8C5U - chains B and A of the 5 polymer chains in the assembly; structure by electron microscopy, 3.62 A resolution.

# Chain B
Name: Mitochondrial transcription factor 1
Source organism: Saccharomyces cerevisiae S288C
Notes: EC 2.1.1.-
UniProt: P14908 (MTF1_YEAST); residue numbers follow UniProt; this construct covers 2-341
Amino-acid sequence (354 residues; numbered -12 to 341; the number before each row is that of its first residue; numbers below 1 keep their minus sign (Met-12 is residue -12)):
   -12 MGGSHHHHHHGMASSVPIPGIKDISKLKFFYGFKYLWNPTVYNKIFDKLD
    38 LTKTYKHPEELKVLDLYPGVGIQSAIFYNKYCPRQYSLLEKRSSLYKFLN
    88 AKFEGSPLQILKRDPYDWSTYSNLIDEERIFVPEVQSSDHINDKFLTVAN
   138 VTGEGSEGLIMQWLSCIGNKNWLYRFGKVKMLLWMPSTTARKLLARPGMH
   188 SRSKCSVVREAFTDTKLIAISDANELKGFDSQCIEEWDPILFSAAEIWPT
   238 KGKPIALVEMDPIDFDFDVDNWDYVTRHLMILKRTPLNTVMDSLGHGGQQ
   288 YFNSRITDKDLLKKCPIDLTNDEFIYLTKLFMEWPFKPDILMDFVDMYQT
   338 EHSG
Unresolved in the structure: -12 to 1, 331-341
Construct notes: initiating methionine (-12); expression tag (-11 to 1)
Swiss-Prot annotation at these positions:
  - binding site (S-adenosyl-L-methionine): Leu23, Glu77, Asp101, Asn137
Reported in the primary citation:
  - conformationally variable residues (order/disorder transition): Asp330
  - mutagenesis - F16A/Y18A, D101A (approximately 30%), Y103A (about 100-fold): decreased catalytic activity

# Chain A
Name: DNA-directed RNA polymerase, mitochondrial
Source organism: Saccharomyces cerevisiae S288C
Notes: EC 2.7.7.6
UniProt: P13433 (RPOM_YEAST); residues 100-1351 here = UniProt positions 100-1351
Amino-acid sequence (1262 residues; numbered 90 to 1351; the number before each row is that of its first residue):
    90 GAMGSGIQRPSAVTSMTRTRDVMQLWSLLEACLQSNLMKRAFSILESLYL
   140 VPEHKQRFIEDYNMYLNSFSKNDPNFPILKMNEKLTNDLETSFKDVNYND
   190 KTLAIMIHHALNFHSTTSSMLLKPIISAYLKMSVNGIREIFSCLDILTIS
   240 DLNILMNDLKVITPSQLPNSVRPILESLTLSPTPVNNIENEEGLNKVEAE
   290 NDSKLHKASNASSDSIKKPSLDPLREVSFHGSTEVLSKDAEKLIAVDTIG
   340 MRVIRHTLLGLSLTPEQKEQISKFKFDANDNVLKMKPTKNDDNNNSINFF
   390 EIYNSLPTLEEKKAFESALNIFNQDRQKVLENRATEAARERWKHDFEEAK
   440 ARGDISIEKNLNVKLWKWYNEMLPLVKEEINHCRSLLSEKLSDKKGLNKV
   490 DTNRLGYGPYLTLIDPGKMCVITILELLKLNSTGGVIEGMRTARAVISVG
   540 KAIEMEFRSEQVLKSESQAFRDVNKKSPEFKKLVQNAKSVFRSSQIEQSK
   590 ILWPQSIRARIGSVLISMLIQVAKVSVQGVDPVTKAKVHGEAPAFAHGYQ
   640 YHNGSKLGVLKIHKTLIRQLNGERLIASVQPQLLPMLVEPKPWVNWRSGG
   690 YHYTQSTLLRTKDSPEQVAYLKAASDNGDIDRVYDGLNVLGRTPWTVNRK
   740 VFDVVSQVWNKGEGFLDIPGAQDEMVLPPAPPKNSDPSILRAWKLQVKTI
   790 ANKFSSDRSNRCDTNYKLEIARAFLGEKLYFPHNLDFRGRAYPLSPHFNH
   840 LGNDMSRGLLIFWHGKKLGPSGLKWLKIHLSNLFGFDKLPLKDRVAFTES
   890 HLQDIKDSAENPLTGDRWWTTADKPWQALATCFELNEVMKMDNPEEFISH
   940 QPVHQDGTCNGLQHYAALGGDVEGATQVNLVPSDKPQDVYAHVARLVQKR
   990 LEIAAEKGDENAKILKDKITRKVVKQTVMTNVYGVTYVGATFQIAKQLSP
  1040 IFDDRKESLDFSKYLTKHVFSAIRELFHSAHLIQDWLGESAKRISKSIRL
  1090 DVDEKSFKNGNKPDFMSSVIWTTPLGLPIVQPYREESKKQVETNLQTVFI
  1140 SDPFAVNPVNARRQKAGLPPNFIHSLDASHMLLSAAECGKQGLDFASVHD
  1190 SYWTHASDIDTMNVVLREQFIKLHEVDLVLRLKEEFDQRYKNYVKIGKLK
  1240 RSTDLAQKIIRIRKDLSRKLGRSTTLADEIYFEKKRQELLNSPLIEDRNV
  1290 GEKMVTTVSLFEDITDLDALELENGGDENSGMSVLLPLRLPEIPPKGDFD
  1340 VTVLRNSQYFFS
Unresolved in the structure: 90-385, 524-526, 554-588, 1311-1319
Construct notes: expression tag (90-99)
Reported in the primary citation:
  - conformationally variable residues (loop rearrangement): Leu519 to Gly528

# Interface between chain B and chain A
Pairs across the interface - 16 pairs, chain B then chain A:
  His265(B) with Tyr638(A)
  Ile268(B) with Tyr638(A), hydrophobic; Tyr640(A), hydrophobic
  Leu269(B) with Tyr638(A), hydrophobic
  His283(B) with Pro632(A), hydrogen bond (side chain-backbone); Ala633(A), hydrogen bond (side chain-backbone); Ala635(A); Ile651(A); His652(A)
  Gly284(B) with Pro632(A)
  Met319(B) with Pro621(A)
  Glu320(B) with Pro621(A)
  Pro322(B) with Val619(A)
  Phe323(B) with Gly618(A)
  Met329(B) with Gly523(A); Glu527(A)
Interface residues without a listed pair, chain B (14 interface residues in all): Arg264, Asp279, Ser280, Gly282
Interface residues without a listed pair, chain A (21 interface residues in all): Thr522, Asp620, Val627, Gly629, Phe634, His636, Gly637, Lys645, Lys650

# In short
14 residues of chain B face 21 of chain A across their interface; the contacts include 2 hydrogen bonds. Polar
contacts include His283(B)-Pro632(A) and His283(B)-Ala633(A). From UniProt: 4 S-adenosyl-L-methionine-binding
residues on chain B. The paper reports that F16A/Y18A, D101A and Y103A of chain B reduce catalytic activity;
conformational variability at Asp330(B) and Leu519(A).
Here chain B is Mitochondrial transcription factor 1 and chain A is DNA-directed RNA polymerase,
mitochondrial, both from Saccharomyces cerevisiae S288C. Entry 8C5U (Cryo-EM structure of yeast mitochondrial
RNA polymerase transcription initiation complex with 8-mer RNA, pppGpGpUpApApApUpG (IC8)) was determined by
electron microscopy (same publication as 8AP1, 8ATT, 8ATV, 8ATW, 8C5S and 8Q63).
